8YN4 - chains B and E of the 5 polymer chains in the assembly; structure by electron microscopy, 2.97 A resolution.

== Chain B ==
Molecule: Guanine nucleotide-binding protein G(I)/G(S)/G(T) subunit beta-1
Organism: Homo sapiens
UniProt: P62873 (GBB1_HUMAN); residues 2-340 here = UniProt positions 2-340
Chain sequence (376 residues; each row starts with the number of its first residue; numbers below 1 keep their minus sign (Met-9 is residue -9)):
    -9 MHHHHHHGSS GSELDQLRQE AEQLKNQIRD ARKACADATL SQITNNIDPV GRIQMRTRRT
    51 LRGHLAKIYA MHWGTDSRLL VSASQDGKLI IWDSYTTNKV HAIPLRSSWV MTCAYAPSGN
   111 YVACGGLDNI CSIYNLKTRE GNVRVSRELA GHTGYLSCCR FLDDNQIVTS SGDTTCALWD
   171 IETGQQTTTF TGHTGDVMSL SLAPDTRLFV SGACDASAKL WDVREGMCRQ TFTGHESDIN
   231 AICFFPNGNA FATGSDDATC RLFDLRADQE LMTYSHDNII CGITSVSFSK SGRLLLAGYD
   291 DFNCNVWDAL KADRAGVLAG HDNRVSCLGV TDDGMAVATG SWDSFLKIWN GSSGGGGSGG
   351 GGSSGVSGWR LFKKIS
Disordered / not traced: -9 to 1, 344-366
Differences from the reference sequence: initiating methionine (-9); expression tag (-8 to 1, 341-366)
UniProt features mapped onto this chain:
  - modified residue: Ser2 (N-acetylserine), His266 (Phosphohistidine)
  - natural variant: Leu30 (L30F: In MRD42; uncertain significance), Arg52 (R52G: In MRD42), Gly64 (G64V: In MRD42), Asp76 (D76E: In MRD42; D76G: In MRD42), Gly77 (G77S: In MRD42), Lys78 (K78R: In MRD42), Ile80 (I80N: In MRD42; I80T: In MRD42), His91 (H91R: In MRD42; uncertain significance), Ala92 (A92T: In MRD42), Pro94 (P94S: In MRD42), Leu95 (L95P: In MRD42), Arg96 (R96L: In MRD42), 5 further natural variant entries in UniProt

== Chain E ==
Molecule: Antibody fragment scFv16
Organism: synthetic construct
Notes: antibody fragment or engineered binder
Chain sequence (255 residues; row label = number of the first residue in the row):
     1 DVQLVESGGG LVQPGGSRKL SCSASGFAFS SFGMHWVRQA PEKGLEWVAY ISSGSGTIYY
    61 ADTVKGRFTI SRDDPKNTLF LQMTSLRSED TAMYYCVRSI YYYGSSPFDF WGQGTTLTVS
   121 SGGGGSGGGG SGGGGSDIVM TQATSSVPVT PGESVSISCR SSKSLLHSNG NTYLYWFLQR
   181 PGQSPQLLIY RMSNLASGVP DRFSGSGSGT AFTLTISRLE AEDVGVYYCM QHLEYPLTFG
   241 AGTKLELLEE NLYFQ
Disordered / not traced: 121-136, 248-255
Cystine bridges: Cys22-Cys96, Cys159-Cys229

== How chain B and chain E interact ==
Residue-residue contacts (12; chain B residue first):
  Asp66(B) - Tyr103(E)
  Arg68(B) - Tyr103(E)
  Leu69(B) - Tyr103(E)  hydrophobic
  Val90(B) - Tyr102(E)  hydrophobic
  Arg129(B) - Val2(E)
  Arg129(B) - Arg98(E)  hydrogen bond (backbone-side chain)
  Arg129(B) - Phe110(E)
  Glu130(B) - Gly26(E)
  Glu130(B) - Phe27(E)
  Glu130(B) - Ala28(E)  hydrogen bond (backbone-backbone)
  Glu130(B) - Phe32(E)
  Gly131(B) - Phe32(E)
Other interface residues (no listed pair), chain B (10 interface residues in all): Asp83, His91, Asn132
Other interface residues (no listed pair), chain E (11 interface residues in all): Asp1, Ile100

== In short ==
10 residues of chain B face 11 of chain E across their interface; the contacts include 2 hydrogen bonds. Polar
contacts include Arg129(B)-Arg98(E) and Glu130(B)-Ala28(E).
Chain B is Guanine nucleotide-binding protein G(I)/G(S)/G(T) subunit beta-1 (Homo sapiens) and chain E is
Antibody fragment scFv16 (synthetic construct); the structure, Cryo-EM structure of histamine H2 receptor in
complex with histamine and miniGq, was determined by electron microscopy (same publication as 8YN2, 8YN3,
8YN5, 8YN6, 8YN7, 8YN8, 8YN9 and 8YNA).
